Entry 4GR3 (X-ray diffraction, 1.49 A resolution); this record covers chain A.

[Chain A]
Name: Macrophage metalloelastase
From: Homo sapiens
Notes: EC 3.4.24.65; fragment: catalytic domain
UniProtKB: P39900 (MMP12_HUMAN); numbering as in UniProt (aligned over 106-263)
Chain sequence (159 residues; numbered 105 to 263; the number before each row is that of its first residue):
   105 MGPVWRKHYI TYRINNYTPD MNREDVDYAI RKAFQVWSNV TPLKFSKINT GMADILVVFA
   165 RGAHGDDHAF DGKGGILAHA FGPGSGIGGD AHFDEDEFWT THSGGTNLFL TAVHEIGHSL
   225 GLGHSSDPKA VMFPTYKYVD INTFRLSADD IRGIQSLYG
Sequence notes: initiating methionine (105); engineered mutation Asp171 (Phe in P39900)
Curated features (UniProtKB/Swiss-Prot):
  - active site: Glu219
  - binding site (Ca(2+)): Asp124, Asp158, Asp175, Gly176, Gly178, Ile180, Gly190, Gly192, Asp194, Asp198, Glu199, Glu201
  - binding site (Zn(2+)): His168, Asp170, His183, His196, His218, His222, His228

[In short]
Curated annotation (UniProt) lists active-site residue Glu219, 12 Ca2+-binding residues and 7 Zn2+-binding
residues.
Chain A is Macrophage metalloelastase (Homo sapiens); the structure, Crystal structure of the catalytic domain
of Human MMP12 in complex with selective phosphinic inhibitor RXP470A, was determined by X-ray diffraction,
deposited together with 4GQL, 4GR0 and 4GR8.
